7WU5 - chains A and B of the 4 polymer chains in the assembly; structure by electron microscopy, 3.00 A resolution.

[Chain A]
Protein: Guanine nucleotide-binding protein G(i) subunit alpha-1
From: Homo sapiens
UniProt: chimeric construct of A0A3B3IUA8, P63096: residues 4-172 from A0A3B3IUA8 (A0A3B3IUA8_HUMAN) positions 4-57 (offset varies); residues 181-354 from P63096 positions 181-354 (same numbers)
Chain sequence (241 residues; each row starts with the number of its first residue; note: 125 numbers in that range are skipped by the numbering (no residue carries them; nothing is unmodelled there); numbers below 1 keep their minus sign (Met-11 is residue -11)):
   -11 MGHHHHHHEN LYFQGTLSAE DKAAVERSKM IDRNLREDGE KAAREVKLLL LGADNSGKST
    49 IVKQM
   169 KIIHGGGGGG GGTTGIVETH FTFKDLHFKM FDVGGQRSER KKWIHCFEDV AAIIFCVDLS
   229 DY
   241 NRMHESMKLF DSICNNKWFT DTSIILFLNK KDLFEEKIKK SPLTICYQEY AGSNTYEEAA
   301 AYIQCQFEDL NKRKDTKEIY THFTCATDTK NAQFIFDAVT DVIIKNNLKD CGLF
Not modelled in the structure: -11 to 9, 169-181
Differences from the reference sequence: initiating methionine (-11); expression tag (-10 to 3); conflict Asp42 (Gly in A0A3B3IUA8), Asn43 (Glu in A0A3B3IUA8), Asp217 (Gly in P63096), Ala219 (Thr in P63096), Asp226 (Ala in P63096), Gln288 (Pro in P63096), Ala332 (Val in P63096), Ile335 (Val in P63096); linker (173-180)
Swiss-Prot annotation at these positions:
  - region: Phe196 to Arg205 (G3 motif), Ile265 to Asp272 (G4 motif), Thr324 to Thr329 (G5 motif)
  - binding site (Mg(2+)): Thr181
  - binding site (GTP): Asp200 to Gln204, Asn269 to Asp272, Ala326
  - modified residue: Gln204 (Deamidated glutamine), Cys351 (ADP-ribosylcysteine)

[Chain B]
Protein: Guanine nucleotide-binding protein G(I)/G(S)/G(T) subunit beta-1
From: Homo sapiens
UniProt: P62873 (GBB1_HUMAN); numbering as in UniProt (aligned over 2-340)
Chain sequence (351 residues; each row starts with the number of its first residue; numbers below 1 keep their minus sign (Met-10 is residue -10)):
   -10 MHHHHHHGSL LQSELDQLRQ EAEQLKNQIR DARKACADAT LSQITNNIDP VGRIQMRTRR
    50 TLRGHLAKIY AMHWGTDSRL LVSASQDGKL IIWDSYTTNK VHAIPLRSSW VMTCAYAPSG
   110 NYVACGGLDN ICSIYNLKTR EGNVRVSREL AGHTGYLSCC RFLDDNQIVT SSGDTTCALW
   170 DIETGQQTTT FTGHTGDVMS LSLAPDTRLF VSGACDASAK LWDVREGMCR QTFTGHESDI
   230 NAICFFPNGN AFATGSDDAT CRLFDLRADQ ELMTYSHDNI ICGITSVSFS KSGRLLLAGY
   290 DDFNCNVWDA LKADRAGVLA GHDNRVSCLG VTDDGMAVAT GSWDSFLKIW N
Not modelled in the structure: -10 to 1
Differences from the reference sequence: expression tag (-10 to 1)
Swiss-Prot annotation at these positions:
  - modified residue: Ser2 (N-acetylserine), His266 (Phosphohistidine)
  - natural variant: Leu30 (L30F: In MRD42; uncertain significance), Arg52 (R52G: In MRD42), Gly64 (G64V: In MRD42), Asp76 (D76E: In MRD42; D76G: In MRD42), Gly77 (G77S: In MRD42), Lys78 (K78R: In MRD42), Ile80 (I80N: In MRD42; I80T: In MRD42), His91 (H91R: In MRD42; uncertain significance), Ala92 (A92T: In MRD42), Pro94 (P94S: In MRD42), Leu95 (L95P: In MRD42), Arg96 (R96L: In MRD42), 5 further natural variant entries in UniProt

[Interface between chain A and chain B]
Pairs across the interface (48; chain A residue first):
  Val13(A) - Asn88(B)
  Arg15(A) - Val90(B)  hydrogen bond (side chain-backbone)
  Arg15(A) - His91(B)  hydrogen bond
  Ser16(A) - Asn88(B)
  Ser16(A) - Lys89(B)
  Ile19(A) - Ala92(B)  hydrophobic
  Asp20(A) - Lys89(B)  salt bridge
  Leu23(A) - Gly53(B)
  Leu23(A) - Leu55(B)
  Leu23(A) - Ile80(B)  hydrophobic
  Asp26(A) - Asp76(B)
  Asp26(A) - Lys78(B)  salt bridge
  Gly27(A) - Leu55(B)
  Thr182(A) - Asn119(B)
  Gly183(A) - Asn119(B)
  Ile184(A) - Trp99(B)
  Glu186(A) - Ser98(B)
  Glu186(A) - Trp99(B)  hydrogen bond
  Phe199(A) - Trp99(B)  hydrophobic
  Gln204(A) - Leu117(B)  hydrogen bond (side chain-backbone)
  Gln204(A) - Asn119(B)
  Gln204(A) - Thr143(B)
  Gln204(A) - Tyr145(B)  hydrogen bond (side chain-backbone)
  Ser206(A) - Tyr145(B)
  Ser206(A) - Gly162(B)
  Ser206(A) - Asp186(B)
  Glu207(A) - Asp186(B)  hydrogen bond (backbone-side chain)
  Glu207(A) - Asp228(B)
  Lys209(A) - Asp228(B)  salt bridge
  Lys210(A) - Tyr145(B)
  Lys210(A) - Met188(B)
  Lys210(A) - Cys204(B)
  Lys210(A) - Asp228(B)  salt bridge
  Lys210(A) - Asn230(B)
  Lys210(A) - Asp246(B)  salt bridge
  Trp211(A) - Leu117(B)  hydrophobic
  Trp211(A) - Tyr145(B)
  His213(A) - Lys57(B)  hydrogen bond (backbone-side chain)
  His213(A) - Tyr59(B)  hydrogen bond
  His213(A) - Trp332(B)
  Cys214(A) - Lys57(B)
  Cys214(A) - Tyr59(B)
  Cys214(A) - Trp99(B)
  Cys214(A) - Leu117(B)  hydrophobic
  Phe215(A) - Trp99(B)  hydrophobic
  Phe215(A) - Leu117(B)  hydrophobic
  Glu216(A) - Lys57(B)  salt bridge
  Trp258(A) - Arg314(B)
Also at the interface, not in a pair above, chain A (25 interface residues in all): Ala12
Also at the interface, not in a pair above, chain B (31 interface residues in all): Gln75, Ser97, Met101, Gly144

[In short]
25 residues of chain A and 31 residues of chain B are in contact; the contacts include 8 hydrogen bonds and 6
salt bridges. Polar contacts include Asp20(A)-Lys89(B), Asp26(A)-Lys78(B) and Lys209(A)-Asp228(B). From
UniProt: Mg2+-binding residue Thr181(A) and 10 GTP-binding residues on chain A.
Here chain A is Guanine nucleotide-binding protein G(i) subunit alpha-1 and chain B is Guanine
nucleotide-binding protein G(I)/G(S)/G(T) subunit beta-1, both from Homo sapiens. Entry 7WU5 (Cryo-EM
structure of the adhesion GPCR ADGRF1(H565A/T567A) in complex with miniGi) was determined by electron
microscopy, deposited together with 7WU2, 7WU3 and 7WU4.
